3DBV - chains P and Q of the 4 polymer chains in the assembly; structure by X-ray diffraction, 2.45 A resolution.

== Chain P (and Q) ==
Name: Glyceraldehyde-3-phosphate dehydrogenase
From: Geobacillus stearothermophilus
Notes: EC 1.2.1.12; chain Q of this document is another copy of the same molecule, construct and numbering; everything in this record applies to it too
Reference sequence: P00362 (G3P_BACST); the construct lacks a stretch of the UniProt sequence and is renumbered around it, so the offset changes along the chain: 0-34 = UniProt 1-35; 36-122 = UniProt 36-122; 123-138 = UniProt 124-139; 139-188 = UniProt 141-190; 1 more segments
Chain sequence (334 residues; numbered 0 to 333 plus 2 insertion-coded residues; 2 numbers in that range are skipped by the numbering (no residue carries them; nothing is unmodelled there); the number before each row is that of its first residue; numbering starts at 0):
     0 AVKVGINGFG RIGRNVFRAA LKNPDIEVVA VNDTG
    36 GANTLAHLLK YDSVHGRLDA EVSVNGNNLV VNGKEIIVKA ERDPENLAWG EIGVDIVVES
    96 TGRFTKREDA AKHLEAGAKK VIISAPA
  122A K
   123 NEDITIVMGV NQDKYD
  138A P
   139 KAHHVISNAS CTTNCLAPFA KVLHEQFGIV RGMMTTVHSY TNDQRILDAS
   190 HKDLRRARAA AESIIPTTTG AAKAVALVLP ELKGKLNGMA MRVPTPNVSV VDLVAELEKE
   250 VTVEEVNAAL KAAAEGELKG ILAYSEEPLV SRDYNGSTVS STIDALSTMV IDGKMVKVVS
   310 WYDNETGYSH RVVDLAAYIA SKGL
Construct notes: engineered mutation Thr33 (Leu34 in P00362), Gly34 (Thr35 in P00362), Gly36 (Asp in P00362), Ala187 (Leu189 in P00362), Ser188 (Pro190 in P00362)
Ligand contacts: NAD (nicotinamide-adenine-dinucleotide): Asn6, Gly7, Phe8, Gly9, Arg10, Ile11, Asn31, Asp32, Thr33, Glu76, Arg77, Ser95, Thr96, Gly97, Arg98, Phe99, Ser119, Ala120, Cys149, Thr179, Asn180, Asn313, Glu314, Tyr317

== Chain P / chain Q interface ==
Contacting residue pairs (57; chain P residue first):
  Arg10(P) with Asp186(Q)
  Arg13(P) with Asp186(Q), hydrogen bond (side chain-backbone)
  Thr39(P) with Ser188(Q); Leu193(Q)
  His42(P) with Leu193(Q); Arg197(Q)
  Leu43(P) with Ala187(Q); Ser188(Q)
  Tyr46(P) with Asp186(Q); Arg197(Q)
  Asp47(P) with Asp186(Q); Arg197(Q)
  Ser48(P) with Asp186(Q), hydrogen bond; Arg197(Q), hydrogen bond; Ala198(Q)
  Tyr178(P) with Ile184(Q), hydrophobic; Leu185(Q); Ala200(Q)
  Thr179(P) with Ile184(Q); Leu185(Q)
  Asn180(P) with Ile184(Q); Leu185(Q), hydrogen bond (side chain-backbone)
  Gln182(P) with Ile184(Q)
  Ile184(P) with Tyr178(Q); Thr179(Q); Asn180(Q); Gln182(Q); Arg183(Q); Ile184(Q)
  Leu185(P) with Tyr178(Q); Thr179(Q); Asn180(Q), hydrogen bond (backbone-side chain); Pro235(Q)
  Asp186(P) with Arg10(Q), salt bridge; Arg13(Q), hydrogen bond (backbone-side chain); Tyr46(Q); Asp47(Q); Ser48(Q), hydrogen bond; Asn180(Q)
  Ala187(P) with Leu43(Q)
  Ser188(P) with Gly34(Q); Thr39(Q); Leu43(Q)
  Leu193(P) with Thr39(Q); His42(Q)
  Arg197(P) with Leu43(Q); Tyr46(Q); Asp47(Q); Ser48(Q), hydrogen bond
  Ala198(P) with Ser48(Q)
  Ala200(P) with Tyr178(Q); Ala200(Q), hydrophobic
  Glu201(P) with Pro235(Q); Arg281(Q), salt bridge
  Pro235(P) with Leu185(Q); Glu201(Q)
  Arg281(P) with Glu201(Q), salt bridge
Interface residues without a listed pair, chain P (30 interface residues in all): Gly34, Asp181, Arg183, His190, Ala196, Ala199
Interface residues without a listed pair, chain Q (32 interface residues in all): Asp32, Leu40, His190, Ala196, Ala199, Glu314

== In short ==
Chain P and chain Q form an interface of 30 and 32 residues respectively; the contacts include 8 hydrogen
bonds and 3 salt bridges. Polar pairs include Asp186(P)-Arg10(Q), Glu201(P)-Arg281(Q) and Arg13(P)-Asp186(Q).
Chain P binds NAD.
Both chains are Glyceraldehyde-3-phosphate dehydrogenase (Geobacillus stearothermophilus). Entry 3DBV
(Glyceraldehyde-3-phosphate dehydrogenase mutant with leu 33 replaced by thr, thr 34 replaced by gly, asp 36
...) was determined by X-ray diffraction together with 1DBV, 2DBV and 4DBV from the same study.
